PDB entry 3S1N | X-ray diffraction, 3.10 A resolution | chains A and H of the 12 polymer chains in the assembly

== Chain A ==
Name: DNA-directed RNA polymerase II subunit RPB1
From: Saccharomyces cerevisiae
Notes: EC 2.7.7.6
Reference sequence: P04050 (RPB1_YEAST); residue numbers follow UniProt; this construct covers 1-1733
Amino-acid sequence (1733 residues; each row starts with the number of its first residue):
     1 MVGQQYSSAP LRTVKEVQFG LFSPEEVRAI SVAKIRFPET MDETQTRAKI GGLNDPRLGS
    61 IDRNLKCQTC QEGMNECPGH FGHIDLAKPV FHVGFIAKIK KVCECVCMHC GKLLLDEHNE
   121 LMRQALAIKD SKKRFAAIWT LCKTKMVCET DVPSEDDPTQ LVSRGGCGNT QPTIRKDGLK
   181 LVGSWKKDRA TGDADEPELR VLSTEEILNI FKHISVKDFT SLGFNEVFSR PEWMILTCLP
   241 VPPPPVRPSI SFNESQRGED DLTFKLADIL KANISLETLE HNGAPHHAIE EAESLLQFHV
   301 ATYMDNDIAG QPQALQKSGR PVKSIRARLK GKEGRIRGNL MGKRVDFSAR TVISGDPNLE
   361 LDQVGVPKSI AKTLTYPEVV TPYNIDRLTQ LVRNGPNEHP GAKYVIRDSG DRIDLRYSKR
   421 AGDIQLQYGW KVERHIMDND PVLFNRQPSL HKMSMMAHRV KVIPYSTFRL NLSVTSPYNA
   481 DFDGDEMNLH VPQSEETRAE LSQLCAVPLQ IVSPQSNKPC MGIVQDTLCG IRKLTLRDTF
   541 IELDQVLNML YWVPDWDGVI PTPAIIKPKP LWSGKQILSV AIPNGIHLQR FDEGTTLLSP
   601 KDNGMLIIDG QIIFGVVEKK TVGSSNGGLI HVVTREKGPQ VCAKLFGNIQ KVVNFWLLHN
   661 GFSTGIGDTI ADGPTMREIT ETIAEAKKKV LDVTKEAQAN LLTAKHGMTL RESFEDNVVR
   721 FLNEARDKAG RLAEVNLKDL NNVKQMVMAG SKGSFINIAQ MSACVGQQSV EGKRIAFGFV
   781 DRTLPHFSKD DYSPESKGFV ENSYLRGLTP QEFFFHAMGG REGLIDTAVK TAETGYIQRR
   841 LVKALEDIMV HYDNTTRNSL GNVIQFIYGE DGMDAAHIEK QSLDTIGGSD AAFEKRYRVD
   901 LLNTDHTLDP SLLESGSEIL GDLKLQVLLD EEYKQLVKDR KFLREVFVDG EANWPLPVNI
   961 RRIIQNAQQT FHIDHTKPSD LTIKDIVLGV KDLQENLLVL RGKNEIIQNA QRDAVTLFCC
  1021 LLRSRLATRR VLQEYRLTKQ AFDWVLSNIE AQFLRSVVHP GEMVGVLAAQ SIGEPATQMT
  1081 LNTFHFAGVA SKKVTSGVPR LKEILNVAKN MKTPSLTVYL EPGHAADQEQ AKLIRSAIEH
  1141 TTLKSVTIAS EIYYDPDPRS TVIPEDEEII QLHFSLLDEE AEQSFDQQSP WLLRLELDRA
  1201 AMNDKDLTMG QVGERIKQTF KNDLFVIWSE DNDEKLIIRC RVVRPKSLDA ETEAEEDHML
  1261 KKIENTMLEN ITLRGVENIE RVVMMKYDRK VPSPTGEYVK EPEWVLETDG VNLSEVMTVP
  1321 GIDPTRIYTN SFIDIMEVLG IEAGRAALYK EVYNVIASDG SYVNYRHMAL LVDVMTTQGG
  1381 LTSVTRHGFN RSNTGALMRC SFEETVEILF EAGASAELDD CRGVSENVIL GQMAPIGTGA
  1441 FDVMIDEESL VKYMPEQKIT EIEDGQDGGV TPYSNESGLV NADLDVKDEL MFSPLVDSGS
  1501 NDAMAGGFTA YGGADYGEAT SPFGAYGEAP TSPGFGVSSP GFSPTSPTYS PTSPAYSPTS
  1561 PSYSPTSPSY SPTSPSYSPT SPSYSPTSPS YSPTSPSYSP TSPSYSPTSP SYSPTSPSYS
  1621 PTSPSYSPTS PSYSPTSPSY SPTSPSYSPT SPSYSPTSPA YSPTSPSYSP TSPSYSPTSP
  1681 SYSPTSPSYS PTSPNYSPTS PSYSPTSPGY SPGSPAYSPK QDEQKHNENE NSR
Unresolved in the structure: 1-2, 155-160, 187-198, 1177-1186, 1244-1253, 1446-1733
Swiss-Prot annotation at these positions:
  - region: Pro-248 to Asp-260 (Lid loop), Asn-306 to Lys-323 (Rudder loop), Pro-810 to Glu-822 (Bridging helix)
  - binding site (Zn(2+)): Cys-67, Cys-70, Cys-77, His-80, Cys-107, Cys-110, Cys-148, Cys-167
  - binding site (Mg(2+)): Asp-481, Asp-483, Asp-485
  - modified residue: Thr-1471 (Phosphothreonine)
  - cross-link (Glycyl lysine isopeptide (Lys-Gly)): Lys-695 (interchain with G-Cter in ubiquitin), Lys-1246 (interchain with G-Cter in ubiquitin), Lys-1350 (interchain with G-Cter in ubiquitin)
  - natural variant: Ser-1653 to Pro-1659 (deletion: In strain: A364A)
  - mutagenesis: Lys-1246 (K1246R: Impairs ubiquitination during transcription stress)
Bound ions: Zn2+ site 1: Cys-67, Cys-70, Cys-77, His-80; Zn2+ site 2: Cys-107, Cys-110, Cys-148, Cys-167; Mg2+: Asp-481, Asp-483, Asp-485 (shared with 1 residue of chain R)

== Chain H ==
Name: DNA-directed RNA polymerases I, II, and III subunit RPABC3
From: Saccharomyces cerevisiae
Reference sequence: P20436 (RPAB3_YEAST); residues 1-146 here = UniProt positions 1-146
Amino-acid sequence (146 residues; numbered 1 to 146; the number before each row is that of its first residue):
     1 MSNTLFDDIF QVSEVDPGRY NKVCRIEAAS TTQDQCKLTL DINVELFPVA AQDSLTVTIA
    61 SSLNLEDTPA NDSSATRSWR PPQAGDRSLA DDYDYVMYGT AYKFEEVSKD LIAVYYSFGG
   121 LLMRLEGNYR NLNNLKQENA YLLIRR
Unresolved in the structure: 1, 64-75
Swiss-Prot annotation at these positions:
  - region: Asp-16 to Thr-39 (Non-specific ssDNA binding)
  - modified residue: Ser-2 (N-acetylserine), Thr-68 (Phosphothreonine)

== Chain A / chain H interface ==
Pairs across the interface (70; chain A residue first):
  Arg-537(A) with Tyr-20(H); Val-23(H); Arg-25(H); Asp-41(H), salt bridge; Gly-120(H), hydrogen bond (side chain-backbone); Leu-122(H)
  Asp-538(A) with Tyr-20(H); Asn-21(H), hydrogen bond (side chain-backbone); Lys-22(H), hydrogen bond (side chain-backbone); Val-23(H), hydrogen bond (side chain-backbone)
  Phe-540(A) with Val-23(H), hydrophobic; Asn-43(H); Leu-121(H), hydrophobic
  Leu-543(A) with Trp-79(H), hydrophobic
  Gly-558(A) with Ser-78(H)
  Val-559(A) with Arg-77(H); Ser-78(H)
  Ile-560(A) with Ser-78(H), hydrogen bond (backbone-side chain); Trp-79(H), hydrogen bond (backbone-backbone)
  Thr-562(A) with Trp-79(H); Tyr-98(H)
  Pro-563(A) with Trp-79(H); Tyr-98(H)
  Ala-564(A) with Met-97(H); Tyr-98(H), hydrogen bond (backbone-backbone); Phe-118(H); Gly-119(H)
  Ile-565(A) with Asn-43(H); Val-96(H)
  Ile-566(A) with Val-96(H), hydrogen bond (backbone-backbone); Tyr-98(H), hydrophobic; Tyr-141(H), hydrophobic
  Lys-567(A) with Asn-43(H), hydrogen bond (side chain-backbone); Leu-46(H); Phe-47(H); Asp-94(H); Tyr-95(H); Val-96(H), hydrogen bond (backbone-backbone)
  Pro-568(A) with Leu-46(H); Asp-94(H)
  Lys-569(A) with Leu-46(H)
  Pro-570(A) with Trp-79(H), hydrophobic
  Leu-571(A) with Asn-43(H); Leu-46(H), hydrophobic
  Trp-572(A) with Trp-79(H), hydrophobic
  Ser-573(A) with Gly-119(H), hydrogen bond (side chain-backbone)
  Lys-575(A) with Gly-119(H); Gly-120(H)
  Leu-597(A) with Tyr-102(H), hydrogen bond (backbone-side chain); Lys-103(H); Tyr-115(H)
  Leu-598(A) with Arg-25(H), hydrogen bond (backbone-side chain); Thr-39(H); Tyr-115(H), hydrophobic; Leu-122(H); Arg-124(H)
  Ser-599(A) with Arg-25(H)
  Pro-600(A) with Arg-25(H)
  Asp-602(A) with Tyr-20(H), hydrogen bond
  Leu-606(A) with Tyr-102(H), hydrophobic
  Ile-608(A) with Tyr-102(H), hydrophobic
  Asp-609(A) with Glu-138(H)
  Ile-613(A) with Thr-100(H); Tyr-102(H), hydrophobic; Ser-117(H), hydrogen bond (backbone-side chain); Gly-120(H); Leu-122(H)
  Phe-614(A) with Leu-122(H), hydrophobic
  Asp-739(A) with Arg-19(H), salt bridge
  Asp-974(A) with Lys-136(H)
Interface residues without a listed pair, chain A (39 interface residues in all): Pro-561, Gln-576, Lys-601, Leu-737, Lys-738, His-975, Thr-976
Interface residues without a listed pair, chain H (34 interface residues in all): Pro-82

== Summary ==
Chain A and chain H form an interface of 39 and 34 residues respectively; the contacts include 15 hydrogen
bonds and 2 salt bridges. Among the polar pairs are Arg-537(A)/Asp-41(H), Asp-739(A)/Arg-19(H) and
Arg-537(A)/Gly-120(H).
Here chain A is DNA-directed RNA polymerase II subunit RPB1 and chain H is DNA-directed RNA polymerases I, II,
and III subunit RPABC3, both from Saccharomyces cerevisiae. Entry 3S1N (RNA Polymerase II Initiation Complex
with a 5-nt RNA (variant 2)) was determined by X-ray diffraction (same publication as 3RZD, 3RZO, 3S14, 3S15,
3S16, 3S17 and 5 further entries).
